PDB entry 7KHN | X-ray diffraction, 2.31 A resolution | chain A

[Chain A]
Molecule: Amine oxidase
Source organism: Pseudomonas putida (strain S16)
UniProt: F8G0P2 (F8G0P2_PSEP6); numbering as in UniProt (aligned over 1-482)
Amino-acid sequence (490 residues; numbered 1 to 490; the number before each row is that of its first residue):
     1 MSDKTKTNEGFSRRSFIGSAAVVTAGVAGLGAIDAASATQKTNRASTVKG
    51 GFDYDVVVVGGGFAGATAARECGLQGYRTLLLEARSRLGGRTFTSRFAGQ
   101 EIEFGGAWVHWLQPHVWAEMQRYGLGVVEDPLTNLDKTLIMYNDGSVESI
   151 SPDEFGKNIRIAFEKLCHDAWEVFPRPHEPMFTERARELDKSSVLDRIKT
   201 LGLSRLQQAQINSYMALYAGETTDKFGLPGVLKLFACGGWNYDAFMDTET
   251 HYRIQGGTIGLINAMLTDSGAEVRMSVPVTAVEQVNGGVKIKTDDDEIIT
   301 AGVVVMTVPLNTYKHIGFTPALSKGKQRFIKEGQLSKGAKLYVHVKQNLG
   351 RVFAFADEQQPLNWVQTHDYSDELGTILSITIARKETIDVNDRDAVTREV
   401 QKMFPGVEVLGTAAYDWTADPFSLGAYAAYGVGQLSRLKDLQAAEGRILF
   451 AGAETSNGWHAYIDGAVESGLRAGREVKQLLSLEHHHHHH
Unresolved in the structure: 1-49, 488-490
Differences from the reference sequence: engineered mutation Tyr-427 (Trp in F8G0P2), Tyr-462 (Asn in F8G0P2); expression tag (483-490)
Swiss-Prot annotation at these positions:
  - binding site (FAD): Ala-64, Glu-83, Ala-84, Arg-85, Arg-91, Trp-108, Val-279, Ala-453, Ile-463
  - binding site ((S)-nicotine): Thr-381
  - mutagenesis: Thr-250 (T250V: More than 10-fold increase in KM; when associated with V-381. Does not affect kcat significantly, but shows a small decrease in catalytic efficiency), Thr-381 (T381V: 2-fold increase in KM. More than 10-fold increase in KM; when associated with V-250. Does not affect kcat significantly, but shows a small decrease in catalytic efficiency)
Ligand contacts:
  - FAD (flavin-adenine dinucleotide): Val-59, Gly-60, Gly-61, Gly-62, Phe-63, Ala-64, Gly-65, Leu-82, Glu-83, Ala-84, Arg-85, Gly-89, Gly-90, Arg-91, Thr-92, Phe-104, Gly-105, Gly-106, Ala-107, Trp-108, Val-109, Val-277, Pro-278, Val-279, Thr-307, Val-308, Pro-309, Thr-312, Ile-316, Lys-340, Trp-417, Phe-422, Ala-426, Tyr-427, Gly-452, Ala-453, Ala-461, Tyr-462, Ile-463, Asp-464, Ala-466
  - (S)-3-(1-methylpyrrolidin-2-yl)pyridine (NCT), molecule 1: Leu-135, Phe-155, Gly-156, Tyr-214, Met-246, Glu-249, Phe-353, Phe-355, Trp-364
  - (S)-3-(1-methylpyrrolidin-2-yl)pyridine (NCT), molecule 2: Leu-217, Tyr-218, Glu-249, Thr-250, Trp-364, Thr-381, Tyr-427, Ala-461, Tyr-462

[Overview]
Chain A binds flavin-adenine dinucleotide and (S)-3-(1-methylpyrrolidin-2-yl)pyridine. UniProt lists 9
FAD-binding residues, (S)-nicotine-binding residue Thr-381 and 2 mutagenesis sites.
Chain A is Amine oxidase (Pseudomonas putida (strain S16)); the structure, NicA2 variant N462Y/W427Y in
complex with (S)-nicotine, was determined by X-ray diffraction (same publication as 7KHO).
